6X3Z - chains D and K of the 9 polymer chains in the assembly; structure by electron microscopy, 3.23 A resolution.

Chain D:
Protein: Gamma-aminobutyric acid receptor subunit alpha-1
From: Homo sapiens
Reference sequence: P14867 (GBRA1_HUMAN); the construct has insertions or renumbered stretches relative to UniProt, so the offset changes along the chain: 1-312 = UniProt 28-339; 320-358 = UniProt 418-456
Amino-acid sequence (358 residues; numbered 1 to 358; the number before each row is that of its first residue):
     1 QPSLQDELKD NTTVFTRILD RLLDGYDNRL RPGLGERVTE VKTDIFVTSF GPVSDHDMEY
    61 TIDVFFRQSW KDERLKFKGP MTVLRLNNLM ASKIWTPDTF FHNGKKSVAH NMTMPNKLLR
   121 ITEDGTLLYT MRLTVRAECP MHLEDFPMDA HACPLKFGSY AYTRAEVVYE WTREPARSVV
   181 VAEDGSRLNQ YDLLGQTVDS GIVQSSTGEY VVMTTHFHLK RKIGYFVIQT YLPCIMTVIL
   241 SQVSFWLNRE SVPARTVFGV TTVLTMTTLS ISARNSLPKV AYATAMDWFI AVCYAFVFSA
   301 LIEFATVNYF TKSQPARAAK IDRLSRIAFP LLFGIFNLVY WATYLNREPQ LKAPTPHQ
Not modelled in the structure: 1-9, 348-358
Sequence notes: linker (313-319)
UniProt features mapped onto this chain:
  - binding site (4-aminobutanoate): Arg67, Thr130
  - binding site (3alpha-hydroxy-5alpha-pregnan-11,20-dione): Trp246
  - glycosylation (N-linked (GlcNAc...) asparagine): Asn11, Asn111
Disulfides: Cys139-Cys153
Covalent attachments: N-acetylglucosamine (NAG) linked to Asn111
Ligand contacts: gamma-amino-butanoic acid (ABU): Phe65, Arg67, Leu118, Thr130

Chain K:
Protein: IgG2b Fab Heavy Chain
From: Mus musculus
Notes: antibody fragment or engineered binder
Amino-acid sequence (454 residues; each row starts with the number of its first residue):
     1 EVQLQQSGAE LVKPGASVKL SCTASGFNIK DTYMYWVKQR PEQGLEWIGR IDPANGDTKY
    61 DPKFQGKATI TTDTFSNTAY LQLSSLTSED TAVYYCARKG LRWAMDYWGQ GTSVTVSTAK
   121 TTPPSVYPLA PGCGDTTGSS VTLGCLVKGY FPESVTVTWN SGSLSSSVHT FPALLQSGLY
   181 TMSSSVTVPS STWPSQTVTC SVAHPASSTT VDKKLEPSGP ISTINPCPPC KECHKCPAPN
   241 LEGGPSVFIF PPNIKDVLMI SLTPKVTCVV VDVSEDDPDV QISWFVNNVE VHTAQTQTHR
   301 EDYNSTIRVV STLPIQHQDW MSGKEFKCKV NNKDLPSPIE RTISKIKGLV RAPQVYILPP
   361 PAEQLSRKDV SLTCLVVGFN PGDISVEWTS NGHTEENYKD TAPVLDSDGS YFIYSKLNMK
   421 TSKWEKTDSF SCNVRHEGLK NYYLKKTISR SPGK
Not modelled in the structure: 1, 119-454
Disulfides: Cys22-Cys96

Chain D / chain K interface:
Contacting residue pairs (18; chain D residue first):
  Lys42(D) - Asp31(K)  hydrogen bond (side chain-backbone)
  Lys71(D) - Asp31(K)  salt bridge
  Asp124(D) - Lys30(K)
  Glu170(D) - Lys99(K)  salt bridge
  Glu170(D) - Gly100(K)
  Glu170(D) - Leu101(K)
  Glu170(D) - Trp103(K)
  Trp171(D) - Trp103(K)  hydrogen bond (backbone-side chain)
  Thr172(D) - Tyr33(K)  hydrogen bond (backbone-side chain)
  Thr172(D) - Trp103(K)
  Arg173(D) - Tyr33(K)
  Arg173(D) - Trp103(K)
  Glu174(D) - Tyr35(K)
  Glu174(D) - Arg50(K)  salt bridge
  Glu174(D) - Trp103(K)
  Arg177(D) - Arg50(K)
  Arg177(D) - Lys59(K)
  Ser200(D) - Arg102(K)  hydrogen bond (backbone-side chain)
Other interface residues (no listed pair), chain D (14 interface residues in all): Glu40, Pro175, Gly201, Ile202
Other interface residues (no listed pair), chain K (12 interface residues in all): Thr32

In short:
14 residues of chain D face 12 of chain K across their interface, with 4 hydrogen bonds and 3 salt bridges.
Among the polar pairs are Lys71(D)-Asp31(K), Glu170(D)-Lys99(K) and Glu174(D)-Arg50(K). Chain D binds
gamma-amino-butanoic acid. Covalently linked N-acetylglucosamine: at Asn111(D).
Here chain D is Gamma-aminobutyric acid receptor subunit alpha-1 (Homo sapiens) and chain K is IgG2b Fab Heavy
Chain (Mus musculus). Entry 6X3Z (Human GABAA receptor alpha1-beta2-gamma2 subtype in complex with GABA) was
determined by electron microscopy, deposited together with 6X3S, 6X3T, 6X3U, 6X3V, 6X3W, 6X3X and 6X40.
